1ZDP - chain E; structure by X-ray diffraction, 1.70 A resolution.

== Chain E ==
Molecule: Thermolysin
Organism: Bacillus thermoproteolyticus
Notes: EC 3.4.24.27
UniProtKB: P00800 (THER_BACTH); residues 1-316 here correspond to UniProt positions 233-548 (UniProt number = residue number + 232)
Chain sequence (316 residues; numbered 1 to 316; the number before each row is that of its first residue):
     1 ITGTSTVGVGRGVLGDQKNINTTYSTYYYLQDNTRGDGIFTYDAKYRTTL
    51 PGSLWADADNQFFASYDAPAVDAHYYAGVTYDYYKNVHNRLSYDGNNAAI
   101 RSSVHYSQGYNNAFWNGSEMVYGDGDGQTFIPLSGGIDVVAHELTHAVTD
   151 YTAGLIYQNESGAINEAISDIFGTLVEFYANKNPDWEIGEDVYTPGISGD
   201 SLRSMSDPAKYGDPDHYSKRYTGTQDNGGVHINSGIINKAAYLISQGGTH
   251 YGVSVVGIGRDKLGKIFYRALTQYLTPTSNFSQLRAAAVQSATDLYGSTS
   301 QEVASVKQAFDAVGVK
Sequence notes: conflict Asp-37 (Asn269 in P00800), Glu-119 (Gln351 in P00800)
UniProt features mapped onto this chain:
  - active site: Glu-143, His-231 (Proton donor)
  - binding site (Ca(2+)): Asp-57, Asp-59, Gln-61, Asp-138, Glu-177, Asn-183, Asp-185, Glu-187, Glu-190, Tyr-193, Thr-194, Ile-197, Asp-200
  - binding site (Zn(2+)): His-142, His-146, Glu-166
Bound ions: Ca2+ site 1: Asp-57, Asp-59, Gln-61; Ca2+ site 2: Asp-138, Glu-177, Asp-185, Glu-187, Glu-190; Zn2+: His-142, His-146, Glu-166 (together with thiorphan); Ca2+ site 3: Glu-177, Asn-183, Asp-185, Glu-190; Ca2+ site 4: Tyr-193, Thr-194, Ile-197, Asp-200
Residues lining bound ligands: thiorphan (TIO; (2-mercaptomethyl-3-phenyl-propionyl)-glycine): Asn-112, Ala-113, Phe-130, Leu-133, Val-139, His-142, Glu-143, His-146, Tyr-157, Glu-166, Ile-188, Gly-189, Leu-202, Arg-203, His-231

== Summary ==
Chain E binds thiorphan. Asp-57, Asp-59 and Gln-61 coordinate Ca2+ site 1. Asp-138, Glu-177, Asp-185, Glu-187
and Glu-190 form the Ca2+ site 2. Curated annotation (UniProt) lists active-site residues Glu-143 and His-231,
13 Ca2+-binding residues and 3 Zn2+-binding residues.
Chain E is Thermolysin (Bacillus thermoproteolyticus); the structure, Crystal Structure Analysis of
Thermolysin Complexed with the Inhibitor (S)-thiorphan, was determined by X-ray diffraction together with 1Z9G
from the same study.
